Entry 7VBA (electron microscopy, 2.89 A resolution); this record covers chains A and E of the 16 polymer chains in the assembly.

== Chain A ==
Molecule: DNA-directed RNA polymerase I subunit RPA1
Organism: Homo sapiens
Notes: EC 2.7.7.6
UniProtKB: O95602 (RPA1_HUMAN); residue numbers follow UniProt; this construct covers 1-1719
Amino-acid sequence (1719 residues; numbered 1 to 1719; the number before each row is that of its first residue):
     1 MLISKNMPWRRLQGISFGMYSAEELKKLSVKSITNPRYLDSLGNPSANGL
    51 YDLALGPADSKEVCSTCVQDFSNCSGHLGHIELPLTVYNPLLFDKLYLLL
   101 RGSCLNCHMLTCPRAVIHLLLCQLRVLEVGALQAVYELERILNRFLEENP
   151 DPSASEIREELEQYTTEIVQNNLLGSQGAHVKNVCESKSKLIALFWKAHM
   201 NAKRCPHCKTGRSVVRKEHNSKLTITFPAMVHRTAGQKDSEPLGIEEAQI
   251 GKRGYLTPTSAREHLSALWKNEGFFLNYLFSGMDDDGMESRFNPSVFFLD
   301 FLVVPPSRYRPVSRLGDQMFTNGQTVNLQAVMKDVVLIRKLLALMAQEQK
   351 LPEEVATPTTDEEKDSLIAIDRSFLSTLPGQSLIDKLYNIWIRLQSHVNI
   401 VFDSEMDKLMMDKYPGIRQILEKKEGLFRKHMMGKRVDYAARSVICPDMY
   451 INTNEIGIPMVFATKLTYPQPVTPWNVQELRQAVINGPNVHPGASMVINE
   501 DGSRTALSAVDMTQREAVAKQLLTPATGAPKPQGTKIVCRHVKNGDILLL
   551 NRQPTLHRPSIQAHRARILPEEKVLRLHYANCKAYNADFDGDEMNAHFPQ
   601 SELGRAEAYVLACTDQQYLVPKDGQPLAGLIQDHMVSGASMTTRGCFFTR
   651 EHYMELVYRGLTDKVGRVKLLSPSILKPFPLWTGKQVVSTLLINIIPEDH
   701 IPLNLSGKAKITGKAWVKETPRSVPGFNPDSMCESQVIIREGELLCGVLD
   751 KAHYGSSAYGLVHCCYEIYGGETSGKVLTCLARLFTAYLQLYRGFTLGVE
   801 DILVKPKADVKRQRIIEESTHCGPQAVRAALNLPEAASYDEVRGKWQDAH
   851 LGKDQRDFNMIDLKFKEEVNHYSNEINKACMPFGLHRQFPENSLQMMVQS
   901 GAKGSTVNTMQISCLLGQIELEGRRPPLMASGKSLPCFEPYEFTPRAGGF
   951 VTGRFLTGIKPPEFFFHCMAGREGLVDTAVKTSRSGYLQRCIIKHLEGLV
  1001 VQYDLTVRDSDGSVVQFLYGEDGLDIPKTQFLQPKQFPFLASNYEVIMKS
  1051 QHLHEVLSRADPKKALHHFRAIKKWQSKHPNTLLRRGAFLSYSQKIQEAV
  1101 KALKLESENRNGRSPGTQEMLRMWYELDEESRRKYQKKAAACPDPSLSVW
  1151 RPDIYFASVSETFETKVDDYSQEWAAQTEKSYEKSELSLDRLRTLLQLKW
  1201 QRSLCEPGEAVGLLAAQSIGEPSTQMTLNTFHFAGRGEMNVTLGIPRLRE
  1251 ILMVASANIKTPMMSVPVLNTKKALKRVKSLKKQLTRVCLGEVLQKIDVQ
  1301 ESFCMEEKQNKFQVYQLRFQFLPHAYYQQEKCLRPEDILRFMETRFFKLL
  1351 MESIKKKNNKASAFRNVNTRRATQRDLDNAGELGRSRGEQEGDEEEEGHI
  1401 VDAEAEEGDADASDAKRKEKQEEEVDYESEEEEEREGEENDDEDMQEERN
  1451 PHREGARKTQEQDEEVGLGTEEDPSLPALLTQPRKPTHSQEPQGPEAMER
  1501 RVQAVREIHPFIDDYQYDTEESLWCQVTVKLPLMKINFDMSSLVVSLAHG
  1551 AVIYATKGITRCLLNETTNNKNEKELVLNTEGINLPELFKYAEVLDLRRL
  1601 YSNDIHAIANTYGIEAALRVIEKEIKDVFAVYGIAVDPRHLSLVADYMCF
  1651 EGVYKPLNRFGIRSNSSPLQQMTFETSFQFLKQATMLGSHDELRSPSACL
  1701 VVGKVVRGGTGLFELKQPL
Disordered / not traced: 1-5, 146-156, 228-252, 282-290, 349-380, 525-532, 1227-1238, 1302-1312, 1363-1495
Ion coordination: Zn2+ site 1: Cys-64, Cys-67, Cys-74; Zn2+ site 2: Cys-104, Cys-107, Cys-205; Mg2+: Asp-590 (shared with 1 residue of chain R)
Residues lining bound ligands: CMPcPP (2TM; 5'-O-[(S)-hydroxy{[(S)-hydroxy(phosphonooxy)phosphoryl]methyl}phosphoryl]cytidine): Arg-552, Pro-554, Asn-586, Asp-588, Gln-1225
From the paper describing this entry:
  - Mg2+ coordination: Asp-590
  - binding site for CMPcPP: Arg-552, Pro-554, Asn-586
  - disease-associated variants - E593Q: decreased catalytic activity (citing earlier work)

== Chain E ==
Molecule: DNA-directed RNA polymerases I, II, and III subunit RPABC1
Organism: Homo sapiens
UniProtKB: P19388 (RPAB1_HUMAN); residue numbers follow UniProt; this construct covers 1-210
Amino-acid sequence (210 residues; each row starts with the number of its first residue):
     1 MDDEEETYRLWKIRKTIMQLCHDRGYLVTQDELDQTLEEFKAQSGDKPSE
    51 GRPRRTDLTVLVAHNDDPTDQMFVFFPEEPKVGIKTIKVYCQRMQEENIT
   101 RALIVVQQGMTPSAKQSLVDMAPKYILEQFLQQELLINITEHELVPEHVV
   151 MTKEEVTELLARYKLRENQLPRIQAGDPVARYFGIKRGQVVKIIRPSETA
   201 GRYITYRLVQ
Disordered / not traced: 1-3, 45-52

== Chain A / chain E interface ==
Contacting residue pairs (135):
  Gly-130(A) with Asn-168(E)
  Leu-132(A) with Arg-172(E); Gln-210(E), hydrogen bond (backbone-side chain)
  Gln-133(A) with Arg-187(E); Gly-188(E); Gln-210(E)
  Tyr-136(A) with Val-119(E); Arg-187(E)
  Asn-143(A) with Gln-116(E); Asp-120(E)
  Arg-144(A) with Asp-120(E); Ala-122(E)
  Gly-178(A) with Arg-166(E)
  Val-181(A) with Arg-166(E)
  Asn-183(A) with Leu-170(E), hydrogen bond (side chain-backbone); Arg-172(E)
  Arg-1008(A) with Tyr-163(E), hydrogen bond (side chain-backbone); Leu-165(E); Gln-169(E)
  Asp-1011(A) with Gln-169(E)
  Gly-1012(A) with Gln-169(E), hydrogen bond (backbone-side chain)
  Ser-1013(A) with Gln-169(E)
  Val-1014(A) with Leu-165(E), hydrophobic; Gln-169(E), hydrogen bond (backbone-backbone); Pro-171(E)
  Gln-1016(A) with Tyr-203(E)
  Phe-1017(A) with Tyr-163(E), hydrophobic; Leu-170(E), hydrophobic; Tyr-203(E), hydrogen bond (backbone-side chain); Thr-205(E); Tyr-206(E)
  Leu-1018(A) with Tyr-203(E)
  Gly-1020(A) with Thr-199(E)
  Glu-1021(A) with Arg-195(E), salt bridge; Ser-197(E), hydrogen bond; Ala-200(E); Tyr-203(E)
  Asp-1022(A) with Thr-199(E); Ala-200(E)
  Arg-1085(A) with Gln-19(E); His-22(E); Asp-23(E), salt bridge; Asn-138(E); Glu-141(E), salt bridge
  Arg-1086(A) with His-22(E)
  Phe-1089(A) with Leu-27(E), hydrophobic; Val-28(E); Thr-29(E)
  Leu-1090(A) with His-22(E); Val-28(E); Thr-29(E); Gln-30(E); Leu-33(E), hydrophobic
  Ser-1093(A) with Gln-30(E)
  Ile-1096(A) with Asp-31(E)
  Asn-1109(A) with Gln-43(E); Ser-44(E); Asp-57(E)
  Asn-1111(A) with Thr-59(E); Val-60(E); Leu-61(E); Phe-73(E)
  Gly-1112(A) with Arg-14(E), hydrogen bond (backbone-side chain); Thr-59(E)
  Arg-1113(A) with Arg-14(E); Leu-27(E), hydrogen bond (side chain-backbone); Val-28(E); Glu-32(E), salt bridge; Gln-43(E); Leu-61(E); Val-62(E)
  Thr-1117(A) with Thr-29(E)
  Met-1120(A) with Thr-29(E)
  Leu-1121(A) with Leu-27(E), hydrophobic
  Tyr-1125(A) with Pro-68(E)
  Cys-1142(A) with Arg-202(E)
  Pro-1143(A) with Arg-202(E), hydrogen bond (backbone-side chain)
  Asp-1144(A) with Lys-192(E), salt bridge; Arg-202(E); Ile-204(E)
  Pro-1145(A) with Arg-202(E); Ile-204(E)
  Ser-1148(A) with Arg-162(E); Ile-204(E)
  Ser-1160(A) with Ala-200(E)
  Glu-1161(A) with Ala-200(E); Arg-202(E), salt bridge
  Thr-1162(A) with Thr-199(E); Ala-200(E); Gly-201(E)
  Pro-1586(A) with Gln-133(E), hydrogen bond (backbone-side chain)
  Phe-1589(A) with Gln-133(E); Leu-136(E); Ile-137(E), hydrophobic
  Lys-1590(A) with Gln-133(E)
  Glu-1593(A) with Tyr-8(E), hydrogen bond
  Leu-1597(A) with Ile-137(E), hydrophobic; His-142(E)
  Arg-1598(A) with Glu-141(E), hydrogen bond (side chain-backbone); His-142(E)
  Arg-1599(A) with His-142(E); Glu-143(E)
  Leu-1600(A) with His-142(E), hydrogen bond (backbone-side chain)
  Asn-1610(A) with Pro-178(E)
  Thr-1611(A) with Ile-139(E); Pro-178(E)
  Tyr-1612(A) with Ile-139(E), hydrophobic; Val-145(E), hydrophobic; Val-179(E)
  Gly-1613(A) with Asp-177(E); Pro-178(E)
  Ile-1614(A) with Asp-177(E); Arg-207(E)
  Glu-1615(A) with Pro-146(E); Ile-193(E); Arg-195(E), salt bridge; Arg-207(E), salt bridge
  Ala-1616(A) with Leu-144(E)
  Leu-1618(A) with Arg-195(E); Arg-207(E)
  Arg-1619(A) with Leu-144(E), hydrogen bond (side chain-backbone); Pro-146(E); Arg-195(E); Pro-196(E), hydrogen bond (side chain-backbone)
  Val-1620(A) with Leu-144(E), hydrophobic
  Arg-1639(A) with Thr-199(E)
  Asp-1646(A) with Arg-195(E), salt bridge
  Cys-1649(A) with Arg-207(E), hydrogen bond (backbone-side chain)
  Phe-1650(A) with Leu-170(E); Pro-171(E); Arg-172(E), hydrogen bond (backbone-backbone); Arg-207(E), hydrogen bond (backbone-side chain)
  Glu-1651(A) with Arg-172(E)
  Gly-1652(A) with Arg-172(E), hydrogen bond (backbone-backbone)
  Val-1653(A) with Gln-174(E)
Also at the interface, not in a pair above, chain A (78 interface residues in all): Arg-140, Val-184, Asp-1004, Ile-1072, Ser-1114, Trp-1124, Val-1149, Glu-1587, Ala-1592, Ala-1609, Pro-1638
Also at the interface, not in a pair above, chain E (70 interface residues in all): Pro-123, Lys-164, Leu-208, Val-209

== Summary ==
78 residues of chain A and 70 residues of chain E are in contact, with 20 hydrogen bonds and 9 salt bridges.
Polar pairs include Glu-1021(A)/Arg-195(E), Arg-1085(A)/Asp-23(E) and Arg-1085(A)/Glu-141(E). Chain A binds
CMPcPP. The paper reports a binding site for CMPcPP at Arg-552(A), Pro-554(A) and Asn-586(A); E593Q of chain A
reduces catalytic activity.
Here chain A is DNA-directed RNA polymerase I subunit RPA1 and chain E is DNA-directed RNA polymerases I, II,
and III subunit RPABC1, both from Homo sapiens. Entry 7VBA (Structure of the pre state human RNA Polymerase I
Elongation Complex) was determined by electron microscopy, deposited together with 7VBB and 7VBC.
